2W97 - chains B and F of the 4 polymer chains in the assembly; structure by X-ray diffraction, 2.29 A resolution.

[Chain B]
Name: Eukaryotic translation initiation factor 4E
From: Homo sapiens
UniProt: P06730 (IF4E_HUMAN); residue numbers follow UniProt; this construct covers 1-217
Sequence (217 residues; row label = number of the first residue in the row):
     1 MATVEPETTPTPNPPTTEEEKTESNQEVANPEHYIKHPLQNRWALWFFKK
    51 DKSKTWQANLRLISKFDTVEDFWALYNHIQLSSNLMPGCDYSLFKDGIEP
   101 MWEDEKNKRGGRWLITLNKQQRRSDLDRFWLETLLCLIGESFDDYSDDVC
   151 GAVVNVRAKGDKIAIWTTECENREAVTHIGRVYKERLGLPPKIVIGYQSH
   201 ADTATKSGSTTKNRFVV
Not modelled in the structure: 1-29, 51-58, 207-209
Sequence notes: conflict Lys50 (Asn in P06730)
Swiss-Prot annotation at these positions:
  - region (EIF4EBP1/2/3 binding): His37 to Gln40, Trp73 to Asn77, Glu132 to Gly139
  - binding site (mRNA): Trp56, Gln57, Trp102, Glu103, Arg157 to Lys162, Thr205 to Ser207
  - site: Lys159 (Microbial infection: Interaction with potato virus Y VPg)
  - modified residue: Ala2 (N-acetylalanine), Thr22 (Phosphothreonine), Ser209 (Phosphoserine)
  - mutagenesis: Ser53 (S53A/D: No effect on phosphorylation level nor incorporation into eIF4F complex; S53A: Does not affect ability to rescue growth of yeast lacking a functional EIF4E/CDC33 gene), Trp56 (W56A: Impairs mRNA nuclear export. Reduces affinity for ribavirin), Trp73 (W73A: Abolishes binding to EIF4EBP1. Impairs interaction with DDX3X. Does not impair mRNA nuclear export. Does not affect affinity for ribavirin), Trp102 (W102L: Decrease in mRNA cap binding; when associated with A-105), Glu103 (E103A: No effect), Asp104 (D104A: No effect), Glu105 (E105A: Decrease in mRNA cap binding; when associated with L-102), Lys119 (K119A: Higher affinity for EIF4G1), Ser209 (S209A: Abolishes resistance to cellular stress and DNA-damaging agents. Does not affect ability to rescue growth of yeast lacking a functional EIF4E/CDC33 gene; S209D: Phosphomimetic mutant ...)

[Chain F]
Name: Eukaryotic translation initiation factor 4 gamma 1
Notes: fragment: eif4gi binding motif, residues 413-426
UniProt: Q04637 (IF4G1_HUMAN); residues 621-634 here correspond to UniProt positions 413-426 (UniProt number = residue number - 208)
Sequence (14 residues; each row starts with the number of its first residue):
   621 KKRYDREFLLGFQF
Not modelled in the structure: 621, 634

[How chain B and chain F interact]
Pairs across the interface (25; chain B residue first):
  His37(B) with Tyr624(F); Phe628(F); Phe632(F)
  Pro38(B) with Lys622(F); Tyr624(F), hydrogen bond (backbone-side chain)
  Leu39(B) with Tyr624(F), hydrophobic
  Gln40(B) with Lys622(F), hydrogen bond (side chain-backbone)
  Val69(B) with Leu629(F), hydrophobic; Phe632(F), hydrophobic
  Glu70(B) with Phe632(F)
  Trp73(B) with Leu629(F), hydrogen bond (side chain-backbone); Leu630(F), hydrophobic; Phe632(F); Gln633(F)
  Asn77(B) with Gln633(F), hydrogen bond (side chain-backbone)
  Glu132(B) with Arg626(F), salt bridge
  Leu135(B) with Leu629(F); Leu630(F), hydrophobic
  Gly139(B) with Arg623(F); Tyr624(F), hydrogen bond (backbone-backbone)
  Glu140(B) with Lys622(F); Arg623(F)
  Asp143(B) with Arg623(F)
  Asp144(B) with Arg623(F), salt bridge
  Arg186(B) with Arg626(F)
Other interface residues (no listed pair), chain B (18 interface residues in all): Glu32, Leu131, Ile138

[Overview]
18 residues of chain B face 9 of chain F across their interface; the contacts include 5 hydrogen bonds and 2
salt bridges. Polar pairs include Glu132(B)-Arg626(F), Asp144(B)-Arg623(F) and Pro38(B)-Tyr624(F). From
UniProt: 13 mRNA-binding residues and 9 mutagenesis sites on chain B.
Chain B is Eukaryotic translation initiation factor 4E (Homo sapiens) and chain F is Eukaryotic translation
initiation factor 4 gamma 1; the structure, Crystal Structure of eIF4E Bound to Glycerol and eIF4G1 peptide,
was determined by X-ray diffraction.
